7BOG - chains A and O of the 13 polymer chains in the assembly; structure by electron microscopy, 2.75 A resolution.

[Chain A]
Molecule: 16S rRNA
From: Escherichia coli (strain K12)
Sequence (1542 nucleotides; row label = number of the first residue in the row):
     1 AAAUUGAAGA GUUUGAUCAU GGCUCAGAUU GAACGCUGGC GGCAGGCCUA ACACAUGCAA
    61 GUCGAACGGU AACAGGAAGA AGCUUGCUUC UUUGCUGACG AGUGGCGGAC GGGUGAGUAA
   121 UGUCUGGGAA ACUGCCUGAU GGAGGGGGAU AACUACUGGA AACGGUAGCU AAUACCGCAU
   181 AACGUCGCAA GACCAAAGAG GGGGACCUUC GGGCCUCUUG CCAUCGGAUG UGCCCAGAUG
   241 GGAUUAGCUA GUAGGUGGGG UAACGGCUCA CCUAGGCGAC GAUCCCUAGC UGGUCUGAGA
   301 GGAUGACCAG CCACACUGGA ACUGAGACAC GGUCCAGACU CCUACGGGAG GCAGCAGUGG
   361 GGAAUAUUGC ACAAUGGGCG CAAGCCUGAU GCAGCCAUGC CGCGUGUAUG AAGAAGGCCU
   421 UCGGGUUGUA AAGUACUUUC AGCGGGGAGG AAGGGAGUAA AGUUAAUACC UUUGCUCAUU
   481 GACGUUACCC GCAGAAGAAG CACCGGCUAA CUCCGUGCCA GCAGCCXCGG UAAUACGGAG
   541 GGUGCAAGCG UUAAUCGGAA UUACUGGGCG UAAAGCGCAC GCAGGCGGUU UGUUAAGUCA
   601 GAUGUGAAAU CCCCGGGCUC AACCUGGGAA CUGCAUCUGA UACUGGCAAG CUUGAGUCUC
   661 GUAGAGGGGG GUAGAAUUCC AGGUGUAGCG GUGAAAUGCG UAGAGAUCUG GAGGAAUACC
   721 GGUGGCGAAG GCGGCCCCCU GGACGAAGAC UGACGCUCAG GUGCGAAAGC GUGGGGAGCA
   781 AACAGGAUUA GAUACCCUGG UAGUCCACGC CGUAAACGAU GUCGACUUGG AGGUUGUGCC
   841 CUUGAGGCGU GGCUUCCGGA GCUAACGCGU UAAGUCGACC GCCUGGGGAG UACGGCCGCA
   901 AGGUUAAAAC UCAAAUGAAU UGACGGGGGC CCGCACAAGC GGUGGAGCAU GUGGUUUAAU
   961 UCGAUGXAAC GCGAAGAACC UUACCUGGUC UUGACAUCCA CGGAAGUUUU CAGAGAUGAG
  1021 AAUGUGCCUU CGGGAACCGU GAGACAGGUG CUGCAUGGCU GUCGUCAGCU CGUGUUGUGA
  1081 AAUGUUGGGU UAAGUCCCGC AACGAGCGCA ACCCUUAUCC UUUGUUGCCA GCGGUCCGGC
  1141 CGGGAACUCA AAGGAGACUG CCAGUGAUAA ACUGGAGGAA GGUGGGGAUG ACGUCAAGUC
  1201 AUCAUGGCCC UUACGACCAG GGCUACACAC GUGCUACAAU GGCGCAUACA AAGAGAAGCG
  1261 ACCUCGCGAG AGCAAGCGGA CCUCAUAAAG UGCGUCGUAG UCCGGAUUGG AGUCUGCAAC
  1321 UCGACUCCAU GAAGUCGGAA UCGCUAGUAA UCGUGGAUCA GAAUGCCACG GUGAAUACGU
  1381 UCCCGGGCCU UGUACACACC GCCCGUXACA CCAUGGGAGU GGGUUGCAAA AGAAGUAGGU
  1441 AGCUUAACCU UCGGGAGGGC GCUUACCACU UUGUGAUUCA UGACUGGGGU GAAGUCGUAA
  1501 CAAGGUAACC GUAGGGGAAC CUGCGGUUGG AUCACCUCCU UA
Not modelled in the structure: 931-1386, 1400-1402, 1500-1505, 1537-1542
Modified positions: PSU (pseudouridine-5'-monophosphate) at position 516, G7M (N7-methyl-guanosine-5'-monophosphate) at position 527, 2MG (2N-methylguanosine-5'-monophosphate) at position 966, 5MC (5-methylcytidine-5'-monophosphate) at position 967, 2MG (2N-methylguanosine-5'-monophosphate) at position 1207, 4OC (4n,o2'-methylcytidine-5'-monophosphate) at position 1402, 5MC (5-methylcytidine-5'-monophosphate) at position 1407, UR3 (3-methyluridine-5'-monophoshate) at position 1498, 2MG (2N-methylguanosine-5'-monophosphate) at position 1516, MA6 (6N-dimethyladenosine-5'-monophoshate) at position 1518, MA6 (6N-dimethyladenosine-5'-monophoshate) at position 1519
Metal / ion sites: Mg2+ site 1 near U13 (its only coordinating residue here); Mg2+ site 2 near G21 (its only coordinating residue here); Mg2+ site 3: C48, G115; Mg2+ site 4 near A53 (its only coordinating residue here); Mg2+ site 5: A59, U387; Mg2+ site 6 near G100 (its only coordinating residue here); Mg2+ site 7: A109, G331; Mg2+ site 8 near G111 (its only coordinating residue here); Mg2+ site 9 near G113 (its only coordinating residue here); Mg2+ site 10: G145, A197; Mg2+ site 11 near A171 (its only coordinating residue here); Mg2+ site 12: A174, C175; 29 more Mg2+ sites not listed
Reported in the primary citation:
  - conformationally variable residues (order/disorder transition): U1393 to A1394

[Chain O]
Protein: 30S ribosomal protein S15
From: Escherichia coli (strain K12)
UniProt: P0ADZ4 (RS15_ECOLI); numbering as in UniProt (aligned over 1-89)
Amino-acid sequence (89 residues; row label = number of the first residue in the row):
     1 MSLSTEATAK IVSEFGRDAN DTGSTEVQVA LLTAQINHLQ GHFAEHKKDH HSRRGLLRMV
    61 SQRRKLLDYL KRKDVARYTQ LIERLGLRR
Not modelled in the structure: 1

[Interface between chain A and chain O]
Pairs across the interface (65; chain A residue first):
  A579(A) - Arg54(O)  hydrogen bond to the sugar
  C580(A) - Leu57(O)  sugar contact
  C580(A) - Ser61(O)  sugar contact
  G581(A) - Ser61(O)  phosphate contact
  G581(A) - Lys65(O)  salt bridge to the phosphate
  G656(A) - Gly23(O)  base contact
  G656(A) - Gln28(O)  hydrogen bond to the sugar
  G656(A) - Gln62(O)  phosphate contact
  U657(A) - Thr22(O)  hydrogen bond to the sugar
  U657(A) - Gly23(O)  base contact
  U657(A) - Gln28(O)  sugar contact
  U657(A) - Leu31(O)  sugar contact
  U657(A) - Gln62(O)  phosphate contact
  C658(A) - Thr8(O)  phosphate contact
  C658(A) - Thr22(O)  hydrogen bond to the sugar
  C658(A) - Leu31(O)  sugar contact
  U659(A) - Thr8(O)  hydrogen bond to the phosphate
  C660(A) - Thr5(O)  phosphate contact
  G666(A) - His51(O)  sugar contact
  G666(A) - Ser52(O)  hydrogen bond to the base
  G667(A) - His42(O)  base contact
  G667(A) - Asp49(O)  hydrogen bond to the sugar
  G667(A) - His51(O)  sugar contact
  G668(A) - His46(O)  hydrogen bond to the sugar
  G668(A) - Lys48(O)  hydrogen bond to the phosphate
  G668(A) - Asp49(O)  sugar contact
  G669(A) - His46(O)  sugar contact
  G669(A) - Lys48(O)  salt bridge to the phosphate
  A728(A) - Arg54(O)  salt bridge to the phosphate
  A729(A) - His51(O)  base contact
  G730(A) - His51(O)  hydrogen bond to the base
  C739(A) - His42(O)  hydrogen bond to the sugar
  U740(A) - His38(O)  salt bridge to the phosphate
  U740(A) - Leu39(O)  phosphate contact
  U740(A) - His42(O)  sugar contact
  U740(A) - Ser52(O)  hydrogen bond to the sugar
  G741(A) - Ser2(O)  hydrogen bond to the phosphate
  G741(A) - Gln35(O)  phosphate contact
  G741(A) - His51(O)  sugar contact
  G741(A) - Ser52(O)  sugar contact
  G741(A) - Gly55(O)  sugar contact
  G742(A) - Arg58(O)  hydrogen bond to the phosphate
  A743(A) - Arg58(O)  salt bridge to the phosphate
  A749(A) - Asn20(O)  sugar contact
  A749(A) - Thr22(O)  base contact
  C750(A) - Arg17(O)  hydrogen bond to the phosphate
  C750(A) - Asn20(O)  sugar contact
  C750(A) - Asp21(O)  hydrogen bond to the sugar
  C750(A) - Thr22(O)  sugar contact
  C750(A) - Gly23(O)  hydrogen bond to the sugar
  C750(A) - Ser24(O)  sugar contact
  U751(A) - Arg17(O)  salt bridge to the phosphate
  U751(A) - Asp21(O)  sugar contact
  U751(A) - Gly23(O)  sugar contact
  U751(A) - Ser24(O)  hydrogen bond to the sugar
  U751(A) - Thr25(O)  sugar contact
  G752(A) - Tyr69(O)  sugar contact
  A753(A) - Tyr69(O)  phosphate contact
  A753(A) - Lys73(O)  salt bridge to the phosphate
  C754(A) - Tyr69(O)  sugar contact
  C754(A) - Arg72(O)  salt bridge to the phosphate
  G755(A) - Lys65(O)  phosphate contact
  C764(A) - His50(O)  sugar contact
  G765(A) - His50(O)  salt bridge to the phosphate
  C808(A) - Lys48(O)  salt bridge to the phosphate
Other interface residues (no listed pair), chain A (32 interface residues in all): G727, A807
Other interface residues (no listed pair), chain O (34 interface residues in all): Met59, Leu66

[Overview]
The interface between chain A and chain O involves 32 residues on one side and 34 on the other; the contacts
include 18 hydrogen bonds and 10 salt bridges. Polar pairs include G666(A)-Ser52(O), G730(A)-His51(O) and
A579(A)-Arg54(O). C48(A) and G115(A) coordinate Mg2+ site 3. From the paper: conformational variability at
U1393(A).
Here chain A is 16S rRNA and chain O is 30S ribosomal protein S15, both from Escherichia coli (strain K12).
Entry 7BOG (Bacterial 30S ribosomal subunit assembly complex state E (body domain)) was determined by electron
microscopy together with 7AF3, 7AF5, 7AF8, 7AFA, 7AFD, 7AFH and 17 further entries from the same study.
